Entry 9FC2 (X-ray diffraction, 1.21 A resolution); this record covers chains A and B.

[Chain A]
Name: Spike protein S1
Organism: Severe acute respiratory syndrome coronavirus 2
UniProt: P0DTC2 (SPIKE_SARS2); numbering as in UniProt (aligned over 332-534)
Chain sequence (207 residues; each row starts with the number of its first residue):
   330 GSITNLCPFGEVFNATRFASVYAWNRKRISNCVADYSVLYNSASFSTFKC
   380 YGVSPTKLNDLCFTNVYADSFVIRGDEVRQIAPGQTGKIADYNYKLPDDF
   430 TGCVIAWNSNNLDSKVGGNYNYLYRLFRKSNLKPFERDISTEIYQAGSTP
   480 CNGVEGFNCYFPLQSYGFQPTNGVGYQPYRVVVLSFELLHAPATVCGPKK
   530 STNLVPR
Unresolved in the structure: 330-332, 528-536
Sequence notes: expression tag (330-331, 535-536)
Disulfide bonds: Cys336-Cys361, Cys379-Cys432, Cys391-Cys525, Cys480-Cys488
Covalent attachments: N-acetylglucosamine (NAG) linked to Asn343
UniProt features mapped onto this chain:
  - region: Arg403 to Asp405 (Integrin-binding motif), Asn448 to Phe456 (Immunodominant HLA epitope recognized by the CD8+)
  - glycosylation: Asn343 (N-linked (GlcNAc...) (complex) asparagine)
  - natural variant: Gly339 (G339D: In strain: Omicron/BA.1, Omicron/BA.2 and 4 more; G339H: In strain: Omicron/BA.2.75, Omicron/XBB.1.5 and 1 more), Arg346 (R346K: In strain: Mu/B.1.621; R346T: In strain: Omicron/BQ.1.1, Omicron/XBB.1.5 and 1 more), Leu368 (L368I: In strain: Omicron/XBB.1.5, Omicron/EG.5.1), Ser371 (S371F: In strain: Omicron/BA.2, Omicron/BA.2.12.1 and 6 more; S371L: In strain: Omicron/BA.1), Ser373 (S373P: In strain: Omicron/BA.1, Omicron/BA.2 and 7 more), Ser375 (S375F: In strain: Omicron/BA.1, Omicron/BA.2 and 7 more), Thr376 (T376A: In strain: Omicron/BA.2, Omicron/BA.2.12.1 and 5 more), Asp405 (D405N: In strain: Omicron/BA.2, Omicron/BA.2.12.1 and 6 more), Arg408 (R408S: In strain: Omicron/BA.2, Omicron/BA.2.12.1 and 6 more), Lys417 (K417N: In strain: Beta/B.1.351, Omicron/BA.1 and 8 more; K417T: In strain: Gamma/P.1), Asn440 (N440K: In strain: Omicron/BA.1, Omicron/BA.2 and 7 more), Lys444 (K444T: In strain: Omicron/BQ.1.1), 16 further natural variant entries in UniProt
  - mutagenesis: Asn343 (N343Q: Reduced viral infectivity), Leu452 (L452R: Increased resistance to neutralizing antibodies. Decreases HLA binding to NF9 epitope. Increased binding affinity to human ACE2), Tyr453 (Y453F: Decreased HLA binding to NF9 epitope. Increased binding affinity to human ACE2), Ala475 (A475V: Increased resistance to neutralizing antibodies), Val483 (V483A: Increased resistance to neutralizing antibodies), Glu484 (E484D: Increased replication in human TMEM106B overexpressing cells), Phe490 (F490L: Increased resistance to neutralizing antibodies and human covalescent sera neutralization), Gln493 (Q493N: Reduced host ACE2-binding affinity in vitro; Q493Y: Reduced host ACE2-binding affinity in vitro), Asn501 (N501T: Reduced host ACE2-binding affinity in vitro; N501Y: Increased binding affinity to human ACE2), His519 (H519P: Increased resistance to human covalescent sera neutralization)

[Chain B]
Name: Nanobody 4
Organism: Camelus dromedarius
Notes: antibody fragment or engineered binder
Chain sequence (125 residues; numbered 1 to 125; the number before each row is that of its first residue):
     1 QVQLVESGGGSVQAGGSLRLSCAASGDTGRTCNLVWYRQAPGKELEFVSS
    51 ISDGSTNYAGSVKGRFTISQDNAKNTVYLQMNSLKPEDTAVYYCAATISR
   101 TGSLWCEEYWGQGTQVTVSSALVPR
Unresolved in the structure: 121-125
Disulfide bonds: Cys22-Cys94, Cys32-Cys106
What the authors report for this chain:
  - mutagenesis - Y37F (10-fold), Y37W (10-fold): increased binding to XBB.1.5 S
  - mutagenesis - Y37F, Y37W: unchanged binding to the rest of the S variants analyzed

[Interface between chain A and chain B]
Pairs across the interface - 49 pairs, chain A then chain B:
  Arg346(A) with Glu108(B), salt bridge; Tyr109(B); Trp110(B)
  Ala348(A) with Glu108(B)
  Ser349(A) with Glu108(B), hydrogen bond
  Tyr351(A) with Thr97(B); Glu108(B)
  Trp353(A) with Trp105(B), hydrophobic
  Asn354(A) with Glu107(B), hydrogen bond
  Arg355(A) with Trp105(B)
  Gly446(A) with Gln39(B), hydrogen bond (backbone-side chain); Gly42(B), hydrogen bond (backbone-backbone)
  Gly447(A) with Gln39(B), hydrogen bond (backbone-side chain)
  Tyr449(A) with Gln39(B); Leu45(B); Tyr93(B); Trp110(B)
  Asn450(A) with Glu108(B); Trp110(B), hydrogen bond
  Leu452(A) with Tyr37(B); Leu45(B), hydrophobic; Trp110(B), hydrophobic
  Arg466(A) with Trp105(B); Cys106(B), hydrogen bond (side chain-backbone)
  Ile468(A) with Cys32(B), hydrophobic; Asn33(B), hydrogen bond (backbone-side chain); Thr97(B); Cys106(B), hydrophobic
  Thr470(A) with Asn33(B), hydrogen bond; Ser50(B), hydrogen bond; Asn57(B), hydrogen bond (backbone-side chain)
  Ile472(A) with Phe47(B), hydrophobic; Asn57(B)
  Gly482(A) with Asn57(B); Tyr58(B), hydrogen bond (backbone-backbone)
  Val483(A) with Tyr58(B); Gly60(B); Lys63(B)
  Glu484(A) with Phe47(B); Tyr58(B), hydrogen bond (backbone-backbone); Ala59(B); Gly60(B), hydrogen bond (backbone-backbone)
  Phe490(A) with Val35(B), hydrophobic; Tyr37(B); Phe47(B), hydrophobic
  Leu492(A) with Tyr37(B)
  Gln493(A) with Glu44(B)
  Ser494(A) with Glu44(B), hydrogen bond (backbone-side chain); Leu45(B)
Interface residues without a listed pair, chain A (28 interface residues in all): Phe347, Ala352, Ser469, Glu471, Gly496
Interface residues without a listed pair, chain B (26 interface residues in all): Pro41, Lys43, Thr56
From the paper, about this interface:
  - residue pairs: Trp353(A)-Trp105(B) (hydrophobic contact), Arg355(A)-Trp105(B), Leu452(A)-Tyr37(B) (hydrophobic contact), Arg466(A)-Trp105(B), Arg466(A)-Cys106(B) (hydrogen bond), Phe490(A)-Phe47(B) (pi stacking), Gly42(B)-Gly446(A), Leu45(B)-Leu452(A) (hydrophobic contact), Trp110(B)-Leu452(A) (hydrophobic contact)
  - epitope / paratope residues, chain A: Trp353(A), Arg355(A), Leu452(A), Arg466(A), Phe490(A)
  - epitope / paratope residues, chain B: Tyr37(B), Gly42(B), Leu45(B), Phe47(B), Trp105(B), Cys106(B), Trp110(B)

[In short]
28 residues of chain A and 26 residues of chain B are in contact, with 15 hydrogen bonds and 1 salt bridge.
Polar pairs include Arg346(A)-Glu108(B), Ser349(A)-Glu108(B) and Asn354(A)-Glu107(B). The authors report
hydrophobic contacts between Trp353(A) and Trp105(B), Leu452(A) and Tyr37(B) and Leu45(B) and Leu452(A) among
others; contacts between Arg355(A) and Trp105(B), Arg466(A) and Trp105(B) and Gly42(B) and Gly446(A); a
hydrogen bond between Arg466(A) and Cys106(B). From the paper: Y37F and Y37W of chain B increase binding to
XBB.1.5 S; epitope/paratope residues Trp353(A), Arg355(A) and Tyr37(B) among others.
Chain A is Spike protein S1 (Severe acute respiratory syndrome coronavirus 2) and chain B is Nanobody 4
(Camelus dromedarius); the structure, The crystal structure of the SARS-CoV-2 receptor binding domain in
complex with the neutralizing nanobody 4, was determined by X-ray diffraction.
